PDB entry 3BG5 | X-ray diffraction, 2.80 A resolution | chains A and D of the 4 polymer chains in the assembly

# Chain A (and D)
Molecule: Pyruvate carboxylase
From: Staphylococcus aureus
Notes: chain D of this document is another copy of the same molecule, construct and numbering; everything in this record applies to it too
UniProtKB: Q99UY8 (Q99UY8_STAAM); the construct lacks a stretch of the UniProt sequence and is renumbered around it, so the offset changes along the chain: 34-315 = UniProt 1-282; 317-357 = UniProt 283-323; 358-362 = UniProt 326-330; 363-513 = UniProt 332-482; 5 more segments
Amino-acid sequence (1173 residues; numbered 11 to 1182 plus 6 insertion-coded residues; 5 numbers in that range are skipped by the numbering (no residue carries them; nothing is unmodelled there); the number before each row is that of its first residue; a row labelled like 357A-357B holds insertion residues (357A, then the next letters in order)):
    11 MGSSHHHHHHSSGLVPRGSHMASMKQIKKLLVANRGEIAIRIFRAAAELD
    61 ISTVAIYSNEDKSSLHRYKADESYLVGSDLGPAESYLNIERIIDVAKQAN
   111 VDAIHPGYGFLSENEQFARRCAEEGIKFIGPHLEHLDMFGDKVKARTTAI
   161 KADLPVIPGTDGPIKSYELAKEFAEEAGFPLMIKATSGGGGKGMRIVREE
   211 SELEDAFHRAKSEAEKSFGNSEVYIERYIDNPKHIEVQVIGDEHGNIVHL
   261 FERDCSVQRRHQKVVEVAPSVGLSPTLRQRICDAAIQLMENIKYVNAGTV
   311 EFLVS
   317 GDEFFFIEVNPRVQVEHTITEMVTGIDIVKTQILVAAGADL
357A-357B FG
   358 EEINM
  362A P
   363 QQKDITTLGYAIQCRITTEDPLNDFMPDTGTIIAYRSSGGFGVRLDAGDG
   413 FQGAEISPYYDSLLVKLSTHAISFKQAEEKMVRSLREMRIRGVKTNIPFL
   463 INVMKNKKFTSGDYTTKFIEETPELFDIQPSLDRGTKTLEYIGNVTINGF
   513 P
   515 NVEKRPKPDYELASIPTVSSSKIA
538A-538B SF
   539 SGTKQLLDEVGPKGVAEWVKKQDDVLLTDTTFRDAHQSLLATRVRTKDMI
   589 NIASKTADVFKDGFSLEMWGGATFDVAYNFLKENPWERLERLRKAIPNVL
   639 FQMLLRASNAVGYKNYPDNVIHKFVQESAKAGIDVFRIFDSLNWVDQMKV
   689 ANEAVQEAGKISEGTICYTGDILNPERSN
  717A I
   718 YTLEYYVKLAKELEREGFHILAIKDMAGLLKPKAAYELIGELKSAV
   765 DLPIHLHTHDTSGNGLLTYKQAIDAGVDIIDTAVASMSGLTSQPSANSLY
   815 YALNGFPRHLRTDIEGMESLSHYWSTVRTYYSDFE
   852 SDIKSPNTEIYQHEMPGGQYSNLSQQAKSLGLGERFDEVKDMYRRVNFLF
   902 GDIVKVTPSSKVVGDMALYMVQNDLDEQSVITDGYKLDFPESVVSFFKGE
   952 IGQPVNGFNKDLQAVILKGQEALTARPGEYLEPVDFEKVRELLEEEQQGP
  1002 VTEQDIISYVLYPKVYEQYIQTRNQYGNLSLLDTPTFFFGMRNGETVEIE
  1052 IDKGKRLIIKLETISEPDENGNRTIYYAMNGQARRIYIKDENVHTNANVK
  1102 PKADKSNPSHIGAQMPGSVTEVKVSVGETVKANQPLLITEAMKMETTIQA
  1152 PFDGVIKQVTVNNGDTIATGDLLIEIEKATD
Unresolved in the structure: 11-35, 198-204, 1179-1182 (chain D: 11-35, 169-238, 1094-1100, 1179-1182)
Glycans and other covalent adducts: covalent link Ser315-Gly317; covalent link Pro513-Asn515; covalent link Val763-Asp765; covalent link Glu849-Ser852; 5-(hexahydro-2-oxo-1H-thieno[3,4-d]imidazol-6-yl)pentanal (BTI) linked to Lys1144
Differences from the reference sequence: expression tag (11-33)
Residues lining bound ligands:
  - ATP (adenosine-5'-triphosphate): Lys152, Ile167, Met192, Lys194, Ser197, Glu236, Arg237, Tyr238, Ile239, Pro242, His244, Gln268, His271, Lys273, Glu311, Leu313, Ile323, Glu324, Asn326, Arg328, Gln330, Thr478
  - BTI (5-(hexahydro-2-oxo-1H-thieno[3,4-d]imidazol-6-yl)pentanal): Tyr503, Asn506, Val507, Gly511, Phe512, Pro513, Asn617, Phe618, Leu619, Lys620, Thr1023, Leu1030, Phe1038
  - pyruvic acid (PYR): Arg571, Asp572, Gln575, Gly609, Leu642, Phe677, Lys741, Val907, Thr908
Reported in the primary citation:
  - mutagenesis - Y1077A: abolished catalytic activity
  - mutagenesis - Y1077A: unchanged catalytic activity on 1 mM acetyl-CoA
  - binding site for BTI: Tyr503, Phe512, Pro513, Phe618, Lys620, Thr908, Ser911, Thr1023, Tyr1027, Leu1030, Phe1038
  - binding site for pyruvic acid: Arg644
  - disease-associated variants - R451C: decreased catalytic activity on acetyl-CoA
  - allosteric site: Arg398, Arg451, Arg453, Arg1085 (proposed by the authors, not directly observed)

# How chain A and chain D interact
Residue-residue contacts (70):
  Glu525(A) with Lys879(D), salt bridge
  Leu526(A) with Glu885(D)
  Leu711(A) with Asn818(D)
  Lys748(A) with Tyr815(D); Asn818(D), hydrogen bond
  Pro749(A) with Ala816(D); Phe820(D), hydrophobic
  Lys750(A) with Asn818(D); Gly819(D); Phe820(D)
  Ser776(A) with Ser812(D), hydrogen bond (backbone-side chain)
  Gly777(A) with Leu780(D)
  Asn778(A) with Leu780(D); Ser812(D), hydrogen bond (side chain-backbone); Ala816(D)
  Leu780(A) with Gly777(D); Asn778(D); Leu781(D), hydrophobic
  Leu781(A) with Leu781(D); Ala816(D), hydrophobic
  Lys784(A) with Leu781(D)
  Gln785(A) with Lys784(D); Phe820(D)
  Ala799(A) with Ser856(D); Pro857(D)
  Ser800(A) with Ser856(D)
  Ser802(A) with Pro857(D)
  Asn811(A) with Thr859(D)
  Ser812(A) with Ser776(D), hydrogen bond (side chain-backbone); Asn778(D); Pro857(D); Thr859(D)
  Tyr815(A) with Lys748(D); Thr859(D); Tyr862(D), hydrophobic; Gln863(D), hydrogen bond
  Ala816(A) with Pro749(D); Asn778(D); Leu781(D), hydrophobic
  Asn818(A) with Leu711(D); Lys748(D), hydrogen bond; Lys750(D)
  Gly819(A) with Lys750(D)
  Phe820(A) with Pro749(D), hydrophobic; Lys750(D); Gln785(D)
  Glu832(A) with Thr859(D), hydrogen bond; Glu860(D)
  His836(A) with Glu860(D), salt bridge; Lys891(D)
  Arg842(A) with Lys855(D)
  Glu849(A) with Lys855(D), salt bridge
  Lys855(A) with Arg842(D); Glu849(D), salt bridge
  Ser856(A) with Ala799(D); Ser800(D), hydrogen bond (side chain-backbone)
  Pro857(A) with Ala799(D); Ser802(D); Ser812(D)
  Thr859(A) with Asn811(D); Ser812(D); Tyr815(D); Glu832(D), hydrogen bond
  Glu860(A) with Glu832(D), hydrogen bond (backbone-side chain); His836(D), salt bridge
  Tyr862(A) with Tyr815(D), hydrophobic
  Gln863(A) with Tyr815(D), hydrogen bond; Glu832(D)
  Lys879(A) with Glu525(D)
  Lys891(A) with His836(D)
Interface residues without a listed pair, chain A (38 interface residues in all): Ser809, Glu885
Interface residues without a listed pair, chain D (39 interface residues in all): Leu526, Ser809, Leu813

# Overview
The interface between chain A and chain D involves 38 residues on one side and 39 on the other, with 11
hydrogen bonds and 5 salt bridges. Polar contacts include Glu525(A)-Lys879(D), His836(A)-Glu860(D) and
Glu849(A)-Lys855(D). The paper reports a binding site for BTI at Tyr503(A), Phe512(A) and Pro513(A) among
others; Y1077A of chain A abolishes catalytic activity.
Both chains are Pyruvate carboxylase (Staphylococcus aureus). Entry 3BG5 (Crystal Structure of Staphylococcus
Aureus Pyruvate Carboxylase) was determined by X-ray diffraction (same publication as 3BG3 and 3BG9).
